PDB entry 7VAY | electron microscopy, 3.30 A resolution | chains I and J of the 12 polymer chains in the assembly

== Chain I ==
Name: V-type ATP synthase subunit G
Organism: Thermus thermophilus HB8
Reference sequence: Q5SIT5 (Q5SIT5_THET8); residues 1-120 here = UniProt positions 1-120
Chain sequence (120 residues; each row starts with the number of its first residue):
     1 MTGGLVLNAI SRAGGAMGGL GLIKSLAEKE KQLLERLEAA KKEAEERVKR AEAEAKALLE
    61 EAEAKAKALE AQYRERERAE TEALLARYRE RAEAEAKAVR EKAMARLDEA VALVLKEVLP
Disordered / not traced: 1-80

== Chain J ==
Name: V-type ATP synthase subunit E
Organism: Thermus thermophilus HB8
Reference sequence: P74901 (VATE_THET8); residue numbers follow UniProt; this construct covers 1-188
Chain sequence (188 residues; numbered 1 to 188; the number before each row is that of its first residue):
     1 MSKLEAILSQ EVEAEIQALL QEAEAKAEAV KREAEEKAKA LLQARERALE AQYRAALRRA
    61 ESAGELLVAT ARTQARGEVL EEVRRRVREA LEALPQKPEW PEVVRKLALE ALEALPGAKA
   121 LVANPEDLPH LEALARERGV ELQAEPALRL GVRAVGAEGK TQVENSLLAR LDRAWDALSS
   181 KVAQALWG
Disordered / not traced: 1-60, 188

== Interface between chain I and chain J ==
Residue-residue contacts - 23 pairs, chain I then chain J:
  A92(I) with A71(J)
  E95(I) with V68(J)
  A96(I) with A71(J); A75(J)
  V99(I) with W187(J)
  R100(I) with V79(J)
  K102(I) with W187(J)
  A103(I) with V79(J), hydrophobic; L186(J); W187(J)
  R106(I) with L186(J)
  L107(I) with V79(J), hydrophobic; V83(J), hydrophobic
  V111(I) with V83(J), hydrophobic; R86(J)
  V114(I) with V87(J), hydrophobic; V182(J), hydrophobic
  L115(I) with V87(J), hydrophobic; A90(J), hydrophobic; L91(J), hydrophobic
  E117(I) with L178(J)
  L119(I) with L91(J), hydrophobic
  P120(I) with K106(J)
Other interface residues (no listed pair), chain I (18 interface residues in all): Y88, M104, V118
Other interface residues (no listed pair), chain J (19 interface residues in all): G64, L67, E78, R170, L171

== Summary ==
18 residues of chain I face 19 of chain J across their interface.
Chain I is V-type ATP synthase subunit G and chain J is V-type ATP synthase subunit E, both from Thermus
thermophilus HB8; the structure, V1EG domain of V/A-ATPase from Thermus thermophilus at saturated ATP-gamma-S
condition, state2, was determined by electron microscopy, deposited together with 7VAI, 7VAJ, 7VAK, 7VAL,
7VAM, 7VAN and 11 further entries.
